1ZCR - chains A and B; structure by X-ray diffraction, 1.80 A resolution.

[Chain A (and B)]
Name: Transthyretin
Source organism: Homo sapiens
Notes: chain B of this document is another copy of the same molecule, construct and numbering; everything in this record applies to it too
UniProt: P02766 (TTHY_HUMAN); residues 1-127 here correspond to UniProt positions 21-147 (UniProt number = residue number + 20)
Chain sequence (128 residues; row label = number of the first residue in the row; note: 1 number in that range is skipped by the numbering (no residue carries it; nothing is unmodelled there); numbers below 1 keep their minus sign (Met-1 is residue -1)):
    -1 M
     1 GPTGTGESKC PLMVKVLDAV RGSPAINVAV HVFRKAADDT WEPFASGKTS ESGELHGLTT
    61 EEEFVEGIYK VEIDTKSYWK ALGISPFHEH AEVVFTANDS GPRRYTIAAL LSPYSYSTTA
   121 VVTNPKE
Disordered / not traced: -1, 1-9, 125-127
Differences from the reference sequence: initiating methionine (-1)
UniProt features mapped onto this chain:
  - binding site (L-thyroxine): Lys15, Glu54, Ser117
  - modified residue: Cys10 (Sulfocysteine), Glu42 (4-carboxyglutamate), Ser52 (Phosphoserine)
  - glycosylation: Asn98 (N-linked (GlcNAc...) asparagine)

[Interface between chain A and chain B]
Residue-residue contacts (37; chain A residue first):
  Phe87(A) with Phe95(B), hydrophobic; Tyr105(B), hydrophobic; Ile107(B), hydrophobic; Ala120(B), hydrophobic
  His88(A) with Val93(B); Val94(B); Thr118(B)
  Glu89(A) with Val94(B), hydrogen bond (backbone-backbone); Thr96(B), hydrogen bond
  Glu92(A) with Glu92(B); Tyr116(B), hydrogen bond (backbone-side chain)
  Val93(A) with His88(B)
  Val94(A) with His88(B); Glu89(B), hydrogen bond (backbone-backbone)
  Phe95(A) with Phe87(B), hydrophobic
  Thr96(A) with Glu89(B), hydrogen bond
  Tyr105(A) with Phe87(B), hydrophobic
  Ile107(A) with Phe87(B), hydrophobic
  Tyr114(A) with Thr119(B); Ala120(B), hydrogen bond (backbone-backbone); Val122(B), hydrophobic
  Ser115(A) with Thr118(B), hydrogen bond (side chain-backbone); Thr119(B), hydrogen bond
  Tyr116(A) with Glu92(B), hydrogen bond (side chain-backbone); Ser117(B); Thr118(B), hydrogen bond (backbone-backbone)
  Ser117(A) with Tyr116(B); Ser117(B)
  Thr118(A) with His88(B); Ser115(B), hydrogen bond (backbone-side chain); Tyr116(B), hydrogen bond (backbone-backbone)
  Thr119(A) with Tyr114(B); Ser115(B), hydrogen bond
  Ala120(A) with Phe87(B), hydrophobic; Tyr114(B), hydrogen bond (backbone-backbone)
  Val122(A) with Phe87(B), hydrophobic; Tyr114(B), hydrophobic
Also at the interface, not in a pair above, chain A (21 interface residues in all): Ile68, Lys76, His90
Also at the interface, not in a pair above, chain B (21 interface residues in all): Ile68, Lys76, His90

[Summary]
The chain A/chain B interface involves 21 residues from each chain; the contacts include 14 hydrogen bonds.
Polar pairs include Glu89(A)-Thr96(B), Glu92(A)-Tyr116(B) and Ser115(A)-Thr118(B). UniProt lists 3
L-thyroxine-binding residues on chain A.
Chain A and chain B are both Transthyretin (Homo sapiens); the structure, Crystal structure of human
Transthyretin with bound iodide, was determined by X-ray diffraction together with 1ZD6 from the same study.
